6UK4 - chains A and C of the 3 polymer chains in the assembly; structure by X-ray diffraction, 2.70 A resolution.

== Chain A ==
Protein: MHC class I antigen
From: Homo sapiens
UniProt: U5YJP1 (U5YJP1_HUMAN); residues 1-275 here correspond to UniProt positions 25-299 (UniProt number = residue number + 24)
Amino-acid sequence (276 residues; numbered 0 to 275; the number before each row is that of its first residue; numbering starts at 0):
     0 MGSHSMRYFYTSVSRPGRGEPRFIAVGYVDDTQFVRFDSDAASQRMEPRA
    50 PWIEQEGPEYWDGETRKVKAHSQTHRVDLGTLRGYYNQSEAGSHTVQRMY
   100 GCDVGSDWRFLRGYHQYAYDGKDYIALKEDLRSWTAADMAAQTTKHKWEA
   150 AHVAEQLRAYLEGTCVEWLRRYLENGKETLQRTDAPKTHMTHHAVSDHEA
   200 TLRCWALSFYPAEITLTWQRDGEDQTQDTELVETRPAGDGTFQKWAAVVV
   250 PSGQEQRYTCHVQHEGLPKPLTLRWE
Unresolved in the structure: 0
Sequence notes: initiating methionine (0)
Cystine bridges: Cys101-Cys164, Cys203-Cys259

== Chain C ==
Protein: Protein-cysteine N-palmitoyltransferase HHAT
Notes: EC 2.3.1.-; fragment: Neoantigen peptide
UniProt: Q5VTY9 (HHAT_HUMAN); residues 1-9 here correspond to UniProt positions 68-76 (UniProt number = residue number + 67)
Amino-acid sequence (9 residues; numbered 1 to 9; the number before each row is that of its first residue):
     1 KQWLVWLFL
Sequence notes: engineered mutation Phe8 (Leu75 in Q5VTY9)

== Chain A / chain C interface ==
Pairs across the interface - 46 pairs, chain A then chain C:
  Met5(A) - Lys1(C)
  Tyr7(A) - Lys1(C)  hydrogen bond (side chain-backbone)
  Tyr7(A) - Gln2(C)
  Tyr9(A) - Gln2(C)  hydrogen bond
  Met45(A) - Gln2(C)
  Tyr59(A) - Lys1(C)
  Glu63(A) - Lys1(C)
  Glu63(A) - Gln2(C)  hydrogen bond
  Lys66(A) - Lys1(C)
  Lys66(A) - Gln2(C)  hydrogen bond (side chain-backbone)
  Lys66(A) - Trp3(C)
  Lys66(A) - Leu4(C)
  Val67(A) - Gln2(C)
  Ala69(A) - Trp6(C)
  His70(A) - Trp3(C)  hydrogen bond (side chain-backbone)
  His70(A) - Val5(C)
  Thr73(A) - Trp6(C)
  Thr73(A) - Leu7(C)
  Thr73(A) - Phe8(C)
  Val76(A) - Phe8(C)  hydrophobic
  Asp77(A) - Leu7(C)
  Asp77(A) - Phe8(C)
  Asp77(A) - Leu9(C)  hydrogen bond (side chain-backbone)
  Thr80(A) - Leu9(C)
  Leu81(A) - Leu9(C)  hydrophobic
  Tyr84(A) - Leu9(C)  hydrogen bond (side chain-backbone)
  Arg97(A) - Trp3(C)
  Arg97(A) - Leu7(C)
  Tyr99(A) - Gln2(C)
  Tyr99(A) - Trp3(C)  hydrogen bond (side chain-backbone)
  His114(A) - Leu7(C)
  Tyr116(A) - Leu7(C)
  Tyr116(A) - Leu9(C)  hydrophobic
  Thr143(A) - Leu9(C)  hydrogen bond (side chain-backbone)
  Lys146(A) - Leu9(C)
  Trp147(A) - Leu7(C)
  Trp147(A) - Phe8(C)  hydrogen bond (side chain-backbone)
  Trp147(A) - Leu9(C)  hydrophobic
  Val152(A) - Leu7(C)  hydrophobic
  Gln155(A) - Trp3(C)
  Leu156(A) - Trp3(C)
  Tyr159(A) - Lys1(C)  hydrogen bond (side chain-backbone)
  Tyr159(A) - Gln2(C)
  Tyr159(A) - Trp3(C)
  Trp167(A) - Lys1(C)
  Tyr171(A) - Lys1(C)  hydrogen bond (side chain-backbone)
Interface residues without a listed pair, chain A (32 interface residues in all): Gln72, Tyr123, Thr163

== Summary ==
32 residues of chain A and 9 residues of chain C are in contact; the contacts include 12 hydrogen bonds. Among
the polar pairs are Tyr7(A)-Lys1(C), Tyr9(A)-Gln2(C) and Glu63(A)-Gln2(C).
Here chain A is MHC class I antigen (Homo sapiens) and chain C is Protein-cysteine N-palmitoyltransferase
HHAT. Entry 6UK4 (Complex of T cell Receptor with HHAT Neoantigen Peptide KQWLVWLFL Presented by HLA-A206) was
determined by X-ray diffraction (same publication as 6UJO, 6UJQ and 6UK2).
